PDB entry 3FYU | X-ray diffraction, 2.62 A resolution | chains C and E of the 6 polymer chains in the assembly

[Chain C (and E)]
Protein: Acetyl xylan esterase
Organism: Bacillus pumilus
Notes: EC 3.1.1.6; chain E of this document is another copy of the same molecule, construct and numbering; everything in this record applies to it too
UniProt: Q9K5F2 (Q9K5F2_BACPU); residues 1-320 here correspond to UniProt positions 3-322 (UniProt number = residue number + 2)
Sequence (320 residues; each row starts with the number of its first residue):
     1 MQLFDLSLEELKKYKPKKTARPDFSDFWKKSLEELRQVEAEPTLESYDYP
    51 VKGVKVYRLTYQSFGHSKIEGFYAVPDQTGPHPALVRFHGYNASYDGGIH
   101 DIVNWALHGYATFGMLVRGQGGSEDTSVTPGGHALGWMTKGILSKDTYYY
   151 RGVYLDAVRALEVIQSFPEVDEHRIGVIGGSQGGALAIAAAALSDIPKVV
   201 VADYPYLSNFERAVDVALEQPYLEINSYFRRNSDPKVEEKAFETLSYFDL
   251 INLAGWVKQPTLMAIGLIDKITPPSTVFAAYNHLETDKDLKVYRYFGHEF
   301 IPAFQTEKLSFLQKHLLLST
Disordered / not traced: 1, 318-320 (chain E: 318-320)
Small-molecule neighbours: beta-D-xylopyranose (XYP): Tyr47, Phe72, Asp96, Gly97, Ile99

[Interface between chain C and chain E]
Contacting residue pairs - 16 pairs, chain C then chain E:
  Val214(C) with Gln2(E), hydrogen bond (backbone-side chain); Arg294(E), hydrogen bond (backbone-side chain)
  Asp215(C) with Gln2(E), hydrogen bond (backbone-side chain); Leu3(E); Arg294(E), salt bridge
  Val216(C) with Gln2(E)
  Ala217(C) with Gln2(E), hydrogen bond (backbone-side chain)
  Leu218(C) with Gln2(E)
  Asn226(C) with Arg294(E); Tyr295(E)
  Phe229(C) with Tyr295(E)
  Arg230(C) with Tyr295(E), hydrogen bond (side chain-backbone); Phe296(E); Glu299(E), salt bridge
  Ser233(C) with Ala303(E)
  Glu238(C) with Tyr295(E), hydrogen bond
Also at the interface, not in a pair above, chain C (12 interface residues in all): Leu223, Phe242

[Overview]
12 residues of chain C face 7 of chain E across their interface, with 6 hydrogen bonds and 2 salt bridges.
Among the polar pairs are Asp215(C)-Arg294(E), Arg230(C)-Glu299(E) and Val214(C)-Gln2(E). Ligands of chain C:
beta-D-xylopyranose.
Both chains are Acetyl xylan esterase (Bacillus pumilus). Entry 3FYU (Crystal structure of acetyl xylan
esterase from Bacillus pumilus obtained in presence of D-xylose and sodium ...) was determined by X-ray
diffraction.
